1X2G - chain A; structure by X-ray diffraction, 2.40 A resolution.

[Chain A]
Molecule: Lipoate-protein ligase A
From: Escherichia coli
Notes: EC 6.3.2.-
UniProt: P32099 (LPLA_ECOLI); numbering as in UniProt (aligned over 1-337)
Amino-acid sequence (337 residues; each row starts with the number of its first residue):
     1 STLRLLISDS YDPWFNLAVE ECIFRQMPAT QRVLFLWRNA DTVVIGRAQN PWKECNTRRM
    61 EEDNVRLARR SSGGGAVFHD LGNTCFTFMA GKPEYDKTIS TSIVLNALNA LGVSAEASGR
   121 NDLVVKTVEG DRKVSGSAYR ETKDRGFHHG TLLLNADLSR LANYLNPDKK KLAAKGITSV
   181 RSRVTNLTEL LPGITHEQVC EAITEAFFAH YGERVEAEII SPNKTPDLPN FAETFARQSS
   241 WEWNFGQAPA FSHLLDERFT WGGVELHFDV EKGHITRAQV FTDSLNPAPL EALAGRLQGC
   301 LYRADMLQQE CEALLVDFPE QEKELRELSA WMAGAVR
Unresolved in the structure: 177-182
Modified residues: Mse27, Mse60, Mse89, Mse306, Mse332 (selenomethionine; parent Met)
Curated features (UniProtKB/Swiss-Prot):
  - natural variant: Gly74 (G74S: In lplA1 or slr1)
From the paper describing this entry:
  - mutagenesis - S72A: decreased binding to ATP
  - mutagenesis - R140A: decreased catalytic activity
  - mutagenesis - R140A (1 order of magnitude): decreased binding to apoH-protein
  - mutagenesis - R140A: increased binding to lipoic acid

[Overview]
The paper reports that S72A reduces binding to ATP; R140A reduces catalytic activity.
Chain A is Lipoate-protein ligase A (Escherichia coli); the structure, Crystal Structure of Lipate-Protein
Ligase A from Escherichia coli, was determined by X-ray diffraction (same publication as 1X2H).
